Entry 4QZ1 (X-ray diffraction, 3.00 A resolution); this record covers chains V and W of the 28 polymer chains in the assembly.

== Chain V ==
Name: Proteasome subunit beta type-2
From: Saccharomyces cerevisiae
Notes: EC 3.4.25.1
Reference sequence: P25043 (PSB2_YEAST); residues 1-232 here correspond to UniProt positions 30-261 (UniProt number = residue number + 29)
Amino-acid sequence (232 residues; row label = number of the first residue in the row):
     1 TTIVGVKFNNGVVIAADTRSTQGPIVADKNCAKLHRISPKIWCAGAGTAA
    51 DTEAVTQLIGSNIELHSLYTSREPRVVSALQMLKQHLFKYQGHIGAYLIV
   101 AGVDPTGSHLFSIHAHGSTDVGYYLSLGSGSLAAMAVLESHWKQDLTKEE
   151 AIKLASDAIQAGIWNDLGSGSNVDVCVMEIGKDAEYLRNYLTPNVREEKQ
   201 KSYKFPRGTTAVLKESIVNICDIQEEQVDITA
Disordered / not traced: 223-232
Covalent attachments: compound 04C linked to T1
Residues lining bound ligands:
  - 04C (1,2,4-trideoxy-4-methyl-2-{[N-(morpholin-4-ylacetyl)-L-alanyl-O-methyl-L-tyrosyl]amino}-1-phenyl-D-xylitol), molecule 1: R19, S20, T21, Q22, C31, K33, G45, A46, G47, T48, A49, T52, E53, S129, G168
  - 04C, molecule 2: H114, H116, S118

== Chain W ==
Name: Proteasome subunit beta type-3
From: Saccharomyces cerevisiae
Notes: EC 3.4.25.1
Reference sequence: P25451 (PSB3_YEAST); residues 0-204 here correspond to UniProt positions 1-205 (UniProt number = residue number + 1)
Amino-acid sequence (205 residues; each row starts with the number of its first residue; numbering starts at 0):
     0 MSDPSSINGGIVVAMTGKDCVAIACDLRLGSQSLGVSNKFEKIFHYGHVF
    50 LGITGLATDVTTLNEMFRYKTNLYKLKEERAIEPETFTQLVSSSLYERRF
   100 GPYFVGPVVAGINSKSGKPFIAGFDLIGCIDEAKDFIVSGTASDQLFGMC
   150 ESLYEPNLEPEDLFETISQALLNAADRDALSGWGAVVYIIKKDEVVKRYL
   200 KMRQD
Disordered / not traced: 0
Ion coordination: Mg2+: D204 (shared with 3 residues of chain K)
Residues lining bound ligands: 04C (1,2,4-trideoxy-4-methyl-2-{[N-(morpholin-4-ylacetyl)-L-alanyl-O-methyl-L-tyrosyl]amino}-1-phenyl-D-xylitol): D124, L125, I126, C128

== Chain V / chain W interface ==
Contacting residue pairs (56):
  I25(V) - D143(W)
  I25(V) - F146(W)  hydrophobic
  V26(V) - F146(W)
  A27(V) - D130(W)
  A27(V) - F146(W)
  D28(V) - D130(W)
  D28(V) - E131(W)
  K29(V) - E150(W)  salt bridge
  A49(V) - C128(W)  hydrophobic
  A50(V) - Y95(W)
  A50(V) - I126(W)  hydrophobic
  A50(V) - C128(W)
  D51(V) - Y95(W)  hydrogen bond
  D51(V) - R98(W)  salt bridge
  E53(V) - C128(W)
  E53(V) - I129(W)
  A54(V) - Y95(W)
  Y90(V) - F99(W)  hydrophobic
  H93(V) - R98(W)  hydrogen bond (backbone-side chain)
  H93(V) - F99(W)
  I94(V) - F99(W)  hydrophobic
  R196(V) - E150(W)  hydrogen bond (side chain-backbone)
  K199(V) - E150(W)
  K199(V) - S151(W)
  K199(V) - Y153(W)  hydrogen bond (side chain-backbone)
  S202(V) - E154(W)  hydrogen bond
  Y203(V) - S151(W)
  Y203(V) - L152(W)  hydrophobic
  K204(V) - E154(W)
  K204(V) - D161(W)
  F205(V) - Q168(W)
  R207(V) - E160(W)
  R207(V) - D161(W)  salt bridge
  G208(V) - E164(W)  hydrogen bond (backbone-side chain)
  T209(V) - E164(W)
  T210(V) - E164(W)  hydrogen bond
  T210(V) - S167(W)
  T210(V) - Q168(W)  hydrogen bond
  T210(V) - L199(W)
  A211(V) - L199(W)
  A211(V) - K200(W)  hydrogen bond (backbone-backbone)
  V212(V) - Y198(W)
  L213(V) - Y198(W)  hydrogen bond (backbone-backbone)
  L213(V) - L199(W)
  L213(V) - K200(W)
  K214(V) - R197(W)
  K214(V) - Y198(W)  hydrogen bond (backbone-backbone)
  E215(V) - K196(W)
  E215(V) - R197(W)  salt bridge
  S216(V) - K196(W)  hydrogen bond (backbone-backbone)
  V218(V) - V194(W)  hydrogen bond (backbone-backbone)
  V218(V) - K196(W)
  N219(V) - H44(W)
  I220(V) - G46(W)
  I220(V) - V194(W)  hydrophobic
  D222(V) - K74(W)  salt bridge
Other interface residues (no listed pair), chain V (36 interface residues in all): T48, P206, I217
Other interface residues (no listed pair), chain W (37 interface residues in all): F49, G127, D134, F163, T165, L171, Y187, V195

== Overview ==
Chain V and chain W form an interface of 36 and 37 residues respectively, with 13 hydrogen bonds and 5 salt
bridges. Among the polar pairs are K29(V)-E150(W), D51(V)-R98(W) and R207(V)-D161(W). Chain V binds compound
04C. Chain W binds compound 04C.
Chain V is Proteasome subunit beta type-2 and chain W is Proteasome subunit beta type-3, both from
Saccharomyces cerevisiae; the structure, yCP beta5-M45T mutant in complex with the epoxyketone inhibitor ONX
0914, was determined by X-ray diffraction, deposited together with 4QUX, 4QUY, 4QV0, 4QV1, 4QV3, 4QV4 and 42
further entries.
